Entry 4U6T (X-ray diffraction, 1.76 A resolution); this record covers chain A.

== Chain A ==
Molecule: ColH protein
Source organism: Clostridium histolyticum
Notes: fragment: polycystic kidney disease-like domain
UniProt: Q46085 (Q46085_CLOHI); residues 685-770 here correspond to UniProt positions 725-810 (UniProt number = residue number + 40)
Chain sequence (86 residues; row label = number of the first residue in the row):
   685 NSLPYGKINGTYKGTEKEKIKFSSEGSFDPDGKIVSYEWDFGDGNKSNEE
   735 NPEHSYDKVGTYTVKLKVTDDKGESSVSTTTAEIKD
Swiss-Prot annotation at these positions:
  - binding site (Ca(2+)): Asn685, Ser686, Asp713, Asp715, Asp754
Reported in the primary citation:
  - contacts within the chain: Tyr696-Phe706, Ser708-Asn735 (hydrogen bond)

== Overview ==
Curated annotation (UniProt) lists 5 Ca2+-binding residues. From the paper: contacts within the chain
involving Tyr696, Phe706 and Asn735 among others.
Chain A is ColH protein (Clostridium histolyticum); the structure, Crystal structure of the Clostridium
histolyticum colH collagenase polycystic kidney disease-like domain 2a at 1.76 Angstrom ..., was determined by
X-ray diffraction together with 4TN9, 4U7K, 4JRW and 4JGU from the same study.
